Entry 6M8P (X-ray diffraction, 3.31 A resolution); this record covers chain A.

[Chain A]
Molecule: Endoplasmic reticulum aminopeptidase 1
From: Homo sapiens
Notes: EC 3.4.11.-
Reference sequence: Q9NZ08 (ERAP1_HUMAN); aligned to UniProt positions 33-931 over residues 17-915 (the alignment contains insertions or deletions, so no single offset holds)
Amino-acid sequence (899 residues; numbered 17 to 915; the number before each row is that of its first residue):
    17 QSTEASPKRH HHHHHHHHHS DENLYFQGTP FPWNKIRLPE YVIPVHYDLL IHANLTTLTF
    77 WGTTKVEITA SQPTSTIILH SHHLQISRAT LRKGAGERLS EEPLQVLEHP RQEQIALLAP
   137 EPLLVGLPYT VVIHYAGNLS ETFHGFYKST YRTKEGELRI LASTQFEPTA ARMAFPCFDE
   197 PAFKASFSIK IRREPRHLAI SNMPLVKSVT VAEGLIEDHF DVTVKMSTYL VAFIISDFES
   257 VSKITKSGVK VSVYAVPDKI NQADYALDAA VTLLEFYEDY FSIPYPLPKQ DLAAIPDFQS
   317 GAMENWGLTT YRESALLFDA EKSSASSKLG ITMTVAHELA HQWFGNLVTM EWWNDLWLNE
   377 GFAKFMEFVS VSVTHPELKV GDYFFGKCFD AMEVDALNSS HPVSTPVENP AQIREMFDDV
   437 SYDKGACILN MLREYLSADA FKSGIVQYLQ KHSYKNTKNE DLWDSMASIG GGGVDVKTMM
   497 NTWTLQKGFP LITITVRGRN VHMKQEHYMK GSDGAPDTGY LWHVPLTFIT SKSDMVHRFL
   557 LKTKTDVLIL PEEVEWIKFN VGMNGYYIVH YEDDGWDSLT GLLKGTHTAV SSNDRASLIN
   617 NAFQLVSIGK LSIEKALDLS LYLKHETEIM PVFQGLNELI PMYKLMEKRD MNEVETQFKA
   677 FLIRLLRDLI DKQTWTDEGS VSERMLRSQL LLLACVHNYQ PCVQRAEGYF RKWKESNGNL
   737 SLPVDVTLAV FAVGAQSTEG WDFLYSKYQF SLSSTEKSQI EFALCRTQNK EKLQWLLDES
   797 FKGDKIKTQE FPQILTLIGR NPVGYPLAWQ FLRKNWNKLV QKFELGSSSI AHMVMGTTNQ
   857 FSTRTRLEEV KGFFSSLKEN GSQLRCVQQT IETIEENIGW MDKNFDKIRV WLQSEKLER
Disordered / not traced: 17-45, 111-114, 528-532
Cystine bridges: Cys404-Cys443, Cys711-Cys718
Covalent attachments: N-acetylglucosamine (NAG) linked to Asn70, Asn154, Asn414
Construct notes: expression tag (26-35); insertion (38-43); linker (486-488)
Ion coordination: Zn2+: His353, His357, Glu376 (together with P52)
Small-molecule neighbours: P52 (Nalpha-[(2S)-2-{[[(1R)-1-amino-3-phenylpropyl](hydroxy)phosphoryl]methyl}-4-methylpentanoyl]-L-tryptophanamide): Gln181, Glu183, Pro184, Gln315, Ser316, Gly317, Ala318, Met319, Glu320, Thr350, His353, Glu354, His357, Glu376, Lys380, Glu383, Phe433, Tyr438, Ser844, Ser845
From the paper describing this entry:
  - binding site for P52: Phe433, Tyr438
  - catalytic residues: Tyr438 (citing earlier work)
  - mutagenesis - C404S, C443S: decreased catalytic activity on peptide
  - mutagenesis - C404S, C443S: abolished catalytic activity on compound 3

[Overview]
Bound to chain A: compound P52. N-acetylglucosamine is covalently linked to Asn70, Asn154 and Asn414. The Zn2+
site is built by His353, His357 and Glu376. The paper reports the catalytic residue Tyr438; C404S and C443S
reduce catalytic activity on peptide.
Chain A is Endoplasmic reticulum aminopeptidase 1 (Homo sapiens); the structure, Human ERAP1 bound to
phosphinic pseudotripeptide inhibitor DG013, was determined by X-ray diffraction, deposited together with
6MGQ.
